Entry 2QK1 (X-ray diffraction, 1.70 A resolution); this record covers chain A.

== Chain A ==
Molecule: Protein STU2
Source organism: Saccharomyces cerevisiae
Notes: fragment: TOG domain 2
UniProt: P46675 (STU2_YEAST); numbering as in UniProt (aligned over 317-560)
Sequence (249 residues; row label = number of the first residue in the row):
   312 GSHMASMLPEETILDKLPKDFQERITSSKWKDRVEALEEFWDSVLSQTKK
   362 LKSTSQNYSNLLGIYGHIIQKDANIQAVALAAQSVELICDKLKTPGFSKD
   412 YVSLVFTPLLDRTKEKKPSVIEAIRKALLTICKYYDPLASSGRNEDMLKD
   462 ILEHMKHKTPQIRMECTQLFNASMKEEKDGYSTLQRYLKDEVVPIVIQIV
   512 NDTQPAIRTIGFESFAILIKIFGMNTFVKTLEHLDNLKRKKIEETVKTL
Unresolved in the structure: 312, 560
Construct notes: expression tag (312-316); modified residue (318, 458, 466, 475, 485, 535)
Modified residues: Mse315, Mse318, Mse458, Mse466, Mse475, Mse485, Mse535 (selenomethionine; parent Met)

== Summary ==
Chain A is Protein STU2 (Saccharomyces cerevisiae); the structure, Structural Basis of Microtubule Plus End
Tracking by XMAP215, CLIP-170 and EB1, was determined by X-ray diffraction, deposited together with 2QJX,
2QJZ, 2QK0 and 2QK2.
